4YNN - chains A and D of the 12 polymer chains in the assembly; structure by X-ray diffraction, 3.20 A resolution.

[Chain A (and D)]
Molecule: Protease DO
Organism: Legionella pneumophila subsp. pneumophila
Notes: EC 3.4.21.-; chain D of this document is another copy of the same molecule, construct and numbering; everything in this record applies to it too
Reference sequence: Q5ZVV9 (Q5ZVV9_LEGPH); residues 1-436 here correspond to UniProt positions 31-466 (UniProt number = residue number + 30)
Amino-acid sequence (448 residues; numbered -11 to 436; the number before each row is that of its first residue; numbers below 1 keep their minus sign (Met-11 is residue -11)):
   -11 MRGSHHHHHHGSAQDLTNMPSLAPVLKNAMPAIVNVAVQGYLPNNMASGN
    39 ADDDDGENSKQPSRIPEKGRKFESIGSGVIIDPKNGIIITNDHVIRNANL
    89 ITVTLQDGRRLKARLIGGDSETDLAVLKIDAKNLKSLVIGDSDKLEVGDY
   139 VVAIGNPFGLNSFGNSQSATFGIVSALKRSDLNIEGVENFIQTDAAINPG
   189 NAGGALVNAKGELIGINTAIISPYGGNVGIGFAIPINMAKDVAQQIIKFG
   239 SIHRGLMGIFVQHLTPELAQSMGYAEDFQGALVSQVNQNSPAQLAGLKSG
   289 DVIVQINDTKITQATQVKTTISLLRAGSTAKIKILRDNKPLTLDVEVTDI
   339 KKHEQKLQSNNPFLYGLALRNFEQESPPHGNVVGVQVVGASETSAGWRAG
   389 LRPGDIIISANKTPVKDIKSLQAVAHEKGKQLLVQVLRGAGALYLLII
Disordered / not traced: -11 to 6, 30-59
Differences from the reference sequence: initiating methionine (-11); expression tag (-10 to 0); engineered mutation Ala190 (Ser220 in Q5ZVV9)

[Interface between chain A and chain D]
Pairs across the interface (54):
  Met7(A) with Lys198(D)
  Pro8(A) with Tyr138(D)
  Ser9(A) with Gly136(D), hydrogen bond (side chain-backbone); Asp137(D), hydrogen bond
  Leu10(A) with Gly136(D), hydrogen bond (backbone-backbone); Tyr138(D)
  Ala11(A) with Glu134(D); Val135(D); Gly136(D); Asp137(D)
  Leu14(A) with Gly136(D)
  Lys15(A) with Glu134(D)
  Met18(A) with Val135(D), hydrophobic
  Asp95(A) with Pro254(D)
  Gly96(A) with Pro254(D)
  Arg97(A) with Pro254(D); Glu255(D); Glu264(D)
  Arg98(A) with Thr253(D); Glu255(D), hydrogen bond (backbone-side chain)
  Pro145(A) with Ile218(D), hydrophobic
  Phe146(A) with Ile209(D), hydrophobic; Ile218(D), hydrophobic
  Leu148(A) with Arg167(D); Leu170(D), hydrophobic; Gln180(D); Ile209(D), hydrophobic; Phe220(D), hydrophobic
  Asn149(A) with Arg167(D)
  Ser150(A) with Asp169(D)
  Phe151(A) with His251(D); Gln301(D); Thr303(D)
  Asn153(A) with Gln301(D), hydrogen bond
  Ser154(A) with Leu165(D); Arg167(D), hydrogen bond (backbone-side chain)
  Gln155(A) with Ser163(D)
  Ser156(A) with Ser163(D); Arg167(D), hydrogen bond; Gln180(D), hydrogen bond
  Ala157(A) with Val135(D), hydrophobic; Ile161(D); Ser163(D), hydrogen bond (backbone-side chain)
  Thr158(A) with Ser163(D); Asp182(D)
  Phe159(A) with Phe159(D), hydrophobic; Ile161(D), hydrophobic; Asp182(D), hydrogen bond (backbone-side chain)
  Ala184(A) with Val216(D); Gly217(D)
  Asn186(A) with Val216(D), hydrogen bond (side chain-backbone)
  Tyr212(A) with Tyr212(D)
  Gly214(A) with Val216(D)
  Asn215(A) with Val216(D)
Also at the interface, not in a pair above, chain D (32 interface residues in all): Ala164, Ala197, Pro211, Asn215

[Summary]
The interface between chain A and chain D involves 30 residues on one side and 32 on the other; the contacts
include 11 hydrogen bonds. Among the polar pairs are Ser9(A)-Gly136(D), Ser9(A)-Asp137(D) and
Arg98(A)-Glu255(D).
Both chains are Protease DO (Legionella pneumophila subsp. pneumophila). Entry 4YNN (Structure of Legionella
pneumophila DegQ (S190A variant)) was determined by X-ray diffraction, deposited together with 4YO1.
